PDB entry 5HBJ | X-ray diffraction, 3.00 A resolution | chains A and B

# Chain A
Protein: Cyclin-dependent kinase 8
From: Homo sapiens
Notes: EC 2.7.11.22, 2.7.11.23; fragment: kinase domain, residues 3-362
Reference sequence: P49336 (CDK8_HUMAN); residue numbers follow UniProt; this construct covers 1-362
Chain sequence (364 residues; each row starts with the number of its first residue; numbers below 1 keep their minus sign (Asp-1 is residue -1)):
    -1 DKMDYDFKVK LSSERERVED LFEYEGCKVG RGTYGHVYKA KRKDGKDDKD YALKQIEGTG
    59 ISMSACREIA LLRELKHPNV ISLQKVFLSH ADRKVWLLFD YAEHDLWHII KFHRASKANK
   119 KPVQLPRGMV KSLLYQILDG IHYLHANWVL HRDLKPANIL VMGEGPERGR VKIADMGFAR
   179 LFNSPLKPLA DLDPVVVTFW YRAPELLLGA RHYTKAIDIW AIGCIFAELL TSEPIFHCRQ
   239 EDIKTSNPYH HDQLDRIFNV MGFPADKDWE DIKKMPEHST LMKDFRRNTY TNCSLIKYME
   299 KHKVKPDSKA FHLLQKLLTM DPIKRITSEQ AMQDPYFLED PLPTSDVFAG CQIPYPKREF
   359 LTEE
Unresolved in the structure: 117-120, 177-178, 185-194, 239-243, 362
Differences from the reference sequence: expression tag (-1 to 0)
Residues lining bound ligands: 5Y8 (8-[2-azanyl-3-chloranyl-5-(1-methylindazol-5-yl)pyridin-4-yl]-2,8-diazaspiro[4.5]decan-1-one): Val27, Gly28, Tyr32, Val35, Ala50, Lys52, Glu66, Ile79, Phe97, Asp98, Tyr99, Ala100, Asp103, His106, Ala155, Asn156, Leu158, Ala172, Asp173, Arg356
From the paper describing this entry:
  - binding site for 5Y8: Asp98

# Chain B
Protein: Cyclin-C
From: Homo sapiens
Reference sequence: P24863 (CCNC_HUMAN); numbering as in UniProt (aligned over 1-264)
Chain sequence (270 residues; row label = number of the first residue in the row; numbers below 1 keep their minus sign (Asp-5 is residue -5)):
    -5 DDDDKAMAGN FWQSSHYLQW ILDKQDLLKE RQKDLKFLSE EEYWKLQIFF TNVIQALGEH
    55 LKLRQQVIAT ATVYFKRFYA RYSLKSIDPV LMAPTCVFLA SKVEEFGVVS NTRLIAAATS
   115 VLKTRFSYAF PKEFPYRMNH ILECEFYLLE LMDCCLIVYH PYRPLLQYVQ DMGQEDMLLP
   175 LAWRIVNDTY RTDLCLLYPP FMIALACLHV ACVVQQKDAR QWFAELSVDM EKILEIIRVI
   235 LKLYEQWKNF DERKEMATIL SKMPKPKPPP
Unresolved in the structure: -5 to -3
Differences from the reference sequence: expression tag (-5 to 0)

# Chain A / chain B interface
Pairs across the interface (64; chain A residue first):
  Lys0(A) - Tyr130(B)
  Lys0(A) - Pro260(B)
  Met1(A) - Ser80(B)
  Met1(A) - Ile81(B)  hydrophobic
  Met1(A) - Glu137(B)
  Met1(A) - Pro260(B)
  Met1(A) - Lys261(B)
  Asp2(A) - Lys79(B)
  Asp2(A) - Ser80(B)  hydrogen bond (backbone-backbone)
  Asp2(A) - Pro260(B)
  Asp2(A) - Lys261(B)
  Tyr3(A) - Lys261(B)  hydrogen bond (backbone-backbone)
  Tyr3(A) - Pro262(B)
  Asp4(A) - Lys261(B)  salt bridge
  Phe5(A) - Phe72(B)  hydrophobic
  Phe5(A) - Tyr76(B)  hydrophobic
  Phe5(A) - Ser80(B)
  Lys6(A) - Glu137(B)  salt bridge
  Lys6(A) - Tyr141(B)
  Leu9(A) - Tyr76(B)
  Leu9(A) - Glu144(B)
  Arg13(A) - Glu144(B)  salt bridge
  Ile59(A) - Lys96(B)  hydrogen bond (backbone-side chain)
  Ile59(A) - Glu139(B)
  Ile59(A) - Phe140(B)  hydrophobic
  Ile59(A) - Leu143(B)  hydrophobic
  Met61(A) - Lys96(B)
  Met61(A) - Glu99(B)
  Met61(A) - Phe100(B)
  Met61(A) - Gly101(B)
  Met61(A) - Val102(B)  hydrophobic
  Cys64(A) - Lys96(B)
  Cys64(A) - Val97(B)  hydrophobic
  Cys64(A) - Leu150(B)
  Arg65(A) - Glu99(B)
  Ile67(A) - Cys148(B)  hydrophobic
  Ala68(A) - Leu150(B)  hydrophobic
  Arg71(A) - Gln13(B)  hydrogen bond
  Arg71(A) - Asp147(B)  salt bridge
  Arg71(A) - Cys148(B)
  Arg71(A) - Cys149(B)  hydrogen bond
  Glu72(A) - Asn4(B)
  Glu72(A) - Ser8(B)
  Glu72(A) - Ser9(B)  hydrogen bond
  Glu72(A) - Ile151(B)
  Leu73(A) - Met1(B)  hydrophobic
  Val84(A) - Cys148(B)  hydrophobic
  Leu86(A) - Phe140(B)
  Leu86(A) - Leu143(B)  hydrophobic
  Ser87(A) - Phe140(B)
  His88(A) - Phe140(B)
  His88(A) - Tyr141(B)
  Arg91(A) - Leu136(B)  hydrogen bond (side chain-backbone)
  Arg91(A) - Glu139(B)  salt bridge
  Arg91(A) - Phe140(B)
  Asn145(A) - Ala0(B)
  Asn145(A) - Met1(B)  hydrogen bond (backbone-backbone)
  Asn145(A) - Asn4(B)
  Trp146(A) - Lys-1(B)
  Trp146(A) - Ala0(B)
  Val147(A) - Ala0(B)  hydrophobic
  Leu179(A) - Glu99(B)  hydrogen bond (backbone-side chain)
  Phe180(A) - Glu99(B)  hydrogen bond (backbone-side chain)
  Asn181(A) - Glu99(B)
Other interface residues (no listed pair), chain A (33 interface residues in all): Gly58, Lys92, Val93, Tyr141
Other interface residues (no listed pair), chain B (41 interface residues in all): Asp-2, Ala2, His10, Ser95, Cys138, Pro263, Pro264

# In short
33 residues of chain A face 41 of chain B across their interface; the contacts include 10 hydrogen bonds and 5
salt bridges. Polar pairs include Asp4(A)-Lys261(B), Lys6(A)-Glu137(B) and Arg13(A)-Glu144(B). Ligands of
chain A: compound 5Y8. From the paper: a binding site for 5Y8 at Asp98(A).
Chain A is Cyclin-dependent kinase 8 and chain B is Cyclin-C, both from Homo sapiens; the structure, CDK8-CYCC
IN COMPLEX WITH
8-[2-Amino-3-chloro-5-(1-methyl-1H-indazol-5-yl)-pyridin-4-yl]-2,8-diaza-spiro[4.5]decan-1-one, was determined
by X-ray diffraction (same publication as 5FGK, 5HBE and 5HBH).
